PDB entry 7CRR | electron microscopy, 3.48 A resolution | chains H and K of the 11 polymer chains in the assembly

[Chain H]
Protein: Histone H2B
Source organism: Xenopus tropicalis
Reference sequence: Q6AZK7 (Q6AZK7_XENTR); residues 1-122 here correspond to UniProt positions 5-126 (UniProt number = residue number + 4)
Amino-acid sequence (122 residues; numbered 1 to 122; the number before each row is that of its first residue):
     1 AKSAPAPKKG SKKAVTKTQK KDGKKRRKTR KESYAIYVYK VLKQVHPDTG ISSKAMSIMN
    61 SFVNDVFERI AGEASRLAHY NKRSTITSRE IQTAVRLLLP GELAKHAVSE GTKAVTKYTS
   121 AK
Unresolved in the structure: 1-24, 122

[Chain K]
Molecule: 187-nt DNA strand
Sequence (187 nucleotides; each row starts with the number of its first residue):
     1 ATCGCGACAC CGGCACTGGA ACAGGATGTA TATATCTGAC ACGTGCCTGG AGACTAGGGA
    61 GTAATCCCCT TGGCGGTTAA AACGCGGGGG ACAGCGCGTA CGTGCGTTTA AGCGGTGCTA
   121 GAGCTGTCTA CGACCAATTG AGCGGCCTCG GCACCGGGAT TCTCCAGGGG ATCGGGCATC
   181 ACCCGAT
Unresolved in the structure: 1-9, 178-187

[Chain H / chain K interface]
Residue-residue contacts (10):
  Arg27(H) with DG144(K), hydrogen bond to the sugar; DG145(K), sugar contact
  Lys28(H) with DG144(K), phosphate contact
  Thr29(H) with DG144(K), phosphate contact
  Arg30(H) with DG142(K), base contact; DG144(K), phosphate contact
  Lys31(H) with DG144(K), hydrogen bond to the phosphate
  Glu32(H) with DC143(K), phosphate contact
  Ile36(H) with DC143(K), phosphate contact
  Tyr37(H) with DG142(K), hydrogen bond to the phosphate
Interface residues without a listed pair, chain H (10 interface residues in all): Ser33, Lys40

[In short]
10 residues of chain H face 4 of chain K across their interface; the contacts include 3 hydrogen bonds. Among
the polar pairs are Arg27(H)-DG144(K), Lys31(H)-DG144(K) and Tyr37(H)-DG142(K).
Here chain H is Histone H2B (Xenopus tropicalis) and chain K is a 187-nt DNA strand. Entry 7CRR (Native NSD3
bound to 187-bp nucleosome) was determined by electron microscopy, deposited together with 7CRO, 7CRP and
7CRQ.
